PDB entry 3TKR | X-ray diffraction, 2.10 A resolution | chains A and H of the 10 polymer chains in the assembly

[Chain A (and H)]
Molecule: Peroxiredoxin-4
Source organism: Homo sapiens
Notes: EC 1.11.1.15; chain H of this document is another copy of the same molecule, construct and numbering; everything in this record applies to it too
Reference sequence: Q13162 (PRDX4_HUMAN); residues 1-234 here correspond to UniProt positions 38-271 (UniProt number = residue number + 37)
Chain sequence (246 residues; numbered -11 to 234; the number before each row is that of its first residue; numbers below 1 keep their minus sign (Met-11 is residue -11)):
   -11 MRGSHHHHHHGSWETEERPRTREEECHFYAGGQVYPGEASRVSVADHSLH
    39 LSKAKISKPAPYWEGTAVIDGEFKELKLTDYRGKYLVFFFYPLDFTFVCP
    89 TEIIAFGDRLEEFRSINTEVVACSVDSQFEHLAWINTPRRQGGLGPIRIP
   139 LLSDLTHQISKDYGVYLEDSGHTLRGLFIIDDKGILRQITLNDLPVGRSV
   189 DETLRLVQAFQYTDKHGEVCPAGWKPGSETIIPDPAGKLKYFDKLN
Unresolved in the structure: -11 to 37
Construct notes: expression tag (-11 to 0); engineered mutation Glu118 (Thr155 in Q13162)
UniProt features mapped onto this chain:
  - active site: Cys87 (Cysteine sulfenic acid (-SOH) intermediate)

[How chain A and chain H interact]
Pairs across the interface - 33 pairs, chain A then chain H:
  Leu81(A) - Phe117(H)  hydrophobic
  Asp82(A) - Glu118(H)
  Phe83(A) - Phe117(H)
  Phe83(A) - Glu118(H)
  Phe83(A) - Ala121(H)  hydrophobic
  Thr84(A) - Phe117(H)
  Phe85(A) - Phe117(H)  hydrophobic
  Asp114(A) - Glu118(H)
  Phe117(A) - Leu81(H)  hydrophobic
  Phe117(A) - Phe83(H)
  Phe117(A) - Thr84(H)
  Phe117(A) - Phe85(H)  hydrophobic
  Glu118(A) - Asp82(H)
  Glu118(A) - Phe83(H)
  Glu118(A) - Asp114(H)
  Glu118(A) - Glu118(H)
  Ala121(A) - Phe83(H)  hydrophobic
  Leu143(A) - His145(H)
  Leu143(A) - Ser158(H)
  Leu143(A) - Gly159(H)
  Thr144(A) - Tyr154(H)
  Thr144(A) - Glu156(H)
  Thr144(A) - Asp157(H)
  Thr144(A) - Ser158(H)
  Thr144(A) - Gly159(H)
  His145(A) - Leu143(H)
  His145(A) - His145(H)
  Tyr154(A) - Thr144(H)
  Glu156(A) - Thr144(H)
  Ser158(A) - Leu143(H)
  Ser158(A) - Thr144(H)
  Gly159(A) - Leu143(H)
  Gly159(A) - Thr144(H)
Also at the interface, not in a pair above, chain A (19 interface residues in all): Ser115, Asp157, His160
Also at the interface, not in a pair above, chain H (19 interface residues in all): Ser115, His160

[Summary]
The chain A/chain H interface involves 19 residues from each chain. Curated annotation (UniProt) lists
active-site residue Cys87(A) on chain A.
Chain A and chain H are both Peroxiredoxin-4 (Homo sapiens); the structure, Crystal structure of full-length
human peroxiredoxin 4 with T118E mutation, was determined by X-ray diffraction (same publication as 3TKP, 3TKQ
and 3TKS).
